Entry 6N09 (electron microscopy, 3.50 A resolution); this record covers chains HB and S of the 60 polymer chains in the assembly.

[Chain HB]
Molecule: Microcompartments protein
Source organism: Haliangium ochraceum (strain DSM 14365 / JCM 11303 / SMP-2)
UniProt: D0LID5 (D0LID5_HALO1); residue numbers follow UniProt; this construct covers 1-99
Amino-acid sequence (99 residues; row label = number of the first residue in the row):
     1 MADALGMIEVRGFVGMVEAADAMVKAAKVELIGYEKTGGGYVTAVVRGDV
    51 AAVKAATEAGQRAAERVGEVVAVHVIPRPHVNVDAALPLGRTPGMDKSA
Disordered / not traced: 1, 94-99
Swiss-Prot annotation at these positions:
  - mutagenesis: Lys-28 (K28A: Forms larger hexamer patches, increases hexamer stacking), Arg-78 (R78A: Forms smaller hexamer patches)

[Chain S]
Molecule: Microcompartments protein
Source organism: Haliangium ochraceum (strain DSM 14365 / JCM 11303 / SMP-2)
UniProt: D0LID6 (D0LID6_HALO1); residue numbers follow UniProt; this construct covers 1-212
Amino-acid sequence (212 residues; numbered 1 to 212; the number before each row is that of its first residue):
     1 MSITLRTYIFLDALQPQLATFIGKTARGFLPVPGQASLWVEIAPGIAINR
    51 VTDAALKATKVQPAVQVVERAYGLLEVHHFDQGEVLAAGSTILDKLEVRE
   101 EGRLKPQVMTHQIIRAVEAYQTQIINRNSQGMMILPGESLFILETQPAGY
   151 AVLAANEAEKAANVHLVNVTPYGAFGRLYLAGSEAEIDAAAEAAEAAIRS
   201 VSGVAQESFRDR
Disordered / not traced: 1-3, 206-212

[How chain HB and chain S interact]
Pairs across the interface (10):
  Lys-25(HB) with Ala-13(S); Lys-160(S), hydrogen bond (side chain-backbone)
  Ala-26(HB) with Asp-12(S); Ala-13(S); Gln-82(S), hydrogen bond (backbone-side chain); Lys-160(S)
  Ala-27(HB) with Gln-82(S)
  Ala-51(HB) with Asp-81(S); Gly-83(S)
  Ala-55(HB) with Gln-82(S)
Other interface residues (no listed pair), chain HB (9 interface residues in all): Lys-28, Asp-49, Ala-52, Arg-66
Other interface residues (no listed pair), chain S (9 interface residues in all): Gln-15, Ala-161, Ala-196

[Overview]
Chain HB and chain S each contribute 9 residues to their interface, with 2 hydrogen bonds. Polar pairs include
Lys-25(HB)/Lys-160(S) and Ala-26(HB)/Gln-82(S). Curated annotation (UniProt) lists 2 mutagenesis sites on
chain HB.
Chain HB is Microcompartments protein and chain S is Microcompartments protein, both from Haliangium ochraceum
(strain DSM 14365 / JCM 11303 / SMP-2); the structure, Cryo-EM structure of the HO BMC shell: subregion
classified for BMC-T: TD-TDTDTD, was determined by electron microscopy (same publication as 6MZU, 6MZV, 6MZX,
6MZY, 6N06, 6N07, 6N0F and 6N0G).
